PDB entry 3M5H | X-ray diffraction, 2.70 A resolution | chains B and F of the 6 polymer chains in the assembly

Chain B (and F):
Name: Hemagglutinin
From: Influenza A virus
Notes: fragment: Hemagglutinin HA2; chain F of this document is another copy of the same molecule, construct and numbering; everything in this record applies to it too
UniProt: B7NYS1 (B7NYS1_9INFA); residues 1-178 here correspond to UniProt positions 332-509 (UniProt number = residue number + 331)
Sequence (182 residues; each row starts with the number of its first residue):
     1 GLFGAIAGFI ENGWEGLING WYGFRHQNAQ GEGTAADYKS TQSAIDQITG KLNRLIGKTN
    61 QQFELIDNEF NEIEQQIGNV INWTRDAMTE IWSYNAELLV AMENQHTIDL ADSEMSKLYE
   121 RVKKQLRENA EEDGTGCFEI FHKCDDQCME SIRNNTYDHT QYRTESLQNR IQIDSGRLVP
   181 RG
Unresolved in the structure: 177-182 (chain F: 172-182)
Sequence notes: expression tag (179-182)
Disulfides: Cys144-Cys148
Glycans and other covalent adducts: N-acetylglucosamine (NAG) linked to Asn82

Chain B / chain F interface:
Residue-residue contacts - 46 pairs, chain B then chain F:
  Gly1(B) - Lys117(F)  hydrogen bond (backbone-side chain)
  Leu2(B) - Phe3(F)
  Leu2(B) - Leu110(F)  hydrophobic
  Leu2(B) - Ser113(F)  hydrogen bond (backbone-side chain)
  Phe3(B) - Phe3(F)  hydrophobic
  Gly4(B) - Lys117(F)
  Phe9(B) - Lys124(F)
  Gln76(B) - Ile73(F)
  Gln76(B) - Ile77(F)
  Asn79(B) - Ile66(F)
  Val80(B) - Ile81(F)  hydrophobic
  Trp83(B) - Phe63(F)
  Trp83(B) - Glu64(F)
  Trp83(B) - Ile66(F)  hydrophobic
  Trp83(B) - Thr84(F)
  Thr84(B) - Thr84(F)
  Asp86(B) - Gln61(F)  hydrogen bond (backbone-side chain)
  Asp86(B) - Phe63(F)
  Ala87(B) - Phe63(F)
  Ala87(B) - Met88(F)  hydrophobic
  Met88(B) - Met88(F)  hydrophobic
  Glu90(B) - Gln61(F)
  Glu90(B) - Phe63(F)
  Glu90(B) - Trp92(F)
  Ile91(B) - Met88(F)  hydrophobic
  Ile91(B) - Trp92(F)  hydrophobic
  Tyr94(B) - Trp92(F)  hydrophobic
  Tyr94(B) - Asn95(F)
  Tyr94(B) - Leu99(F)
  Leu98(B) - Arg54(F)
  Leu98(B) - Leu99(F)  hydrophobic
  Met102(B) - Met102(F)  hydrophobic
  Gln105(B) - His106(F)
  Glu131(B) - Arg127(F)  salt bridge
  Glu131(B) - Glu128(F)
  Glu131(B) - Arg163(F)  salt bridge
  Glu132(B) - Lys124(F)
  Glu132(B) - Arg127(F)
  Asp133(B) - Arg127(F)
  Gly134(B) - Lys124(F)
  Glu139(B) - Arg127(F)  salt bridge
  Arg170(B) - Glu128(F)  salt bridge
  Arg170(B) - Arg163(F)  hydrogen bond (backbone-side chain)
  Arg170(B) - Leu167(F)
  Ile173(B) - Leu167(F)
  Ile173(B) - Gln168(F)
Interface residues without a listed pair, chain B (33 interface residues in all): Thr89, Asn95, Tyr119, Lys123, Phe141, Ile171, Gln172
Interface residues without a listed pair, chain F (32 interface residues in all): Lys58, Arg85, Ile91, Asp109, Lys123, Thr164, Ile171

Summary:
33 residues of chain B and 32 residues of chain F are in contact, with 4 hydrogen bonds and 4 salt bridges.
Polar contacts include Glu131(B)-Arg127(F), Glu131(B)-Arg163(F) and Glu139(B)-Arg127(F).
Chain B and chain F are both Hemagglutinin (Influenza A virus); the structure, Crystal structure of a H7
influenza virus hemagglutinin complexed with 3SLN, was determined by X-ray diffraction together with 3M5G,
3M5I and 3M5J from the same study.
